Entry 6XQZ (X-ray diffraction, 2.04 A resolution); this record covers chain A.

Chain A:
Molecule: Peptidoglycan D, D-transpeptidase PenA
From: Neisseria gonorrhoeae
Notes: EC 3.4.16.4
UniProt: P08149 (PBP2_NEIGO); residue numbers follow UniProt; this construct covers 237-282, 298-574
Amino-acid sequence (327 residues; numbered 235 to 574; 13 numbers in that range are skipped by the numbering (no residue carries them; nothing is unmodelled there); the number before each row is that of its first residue):
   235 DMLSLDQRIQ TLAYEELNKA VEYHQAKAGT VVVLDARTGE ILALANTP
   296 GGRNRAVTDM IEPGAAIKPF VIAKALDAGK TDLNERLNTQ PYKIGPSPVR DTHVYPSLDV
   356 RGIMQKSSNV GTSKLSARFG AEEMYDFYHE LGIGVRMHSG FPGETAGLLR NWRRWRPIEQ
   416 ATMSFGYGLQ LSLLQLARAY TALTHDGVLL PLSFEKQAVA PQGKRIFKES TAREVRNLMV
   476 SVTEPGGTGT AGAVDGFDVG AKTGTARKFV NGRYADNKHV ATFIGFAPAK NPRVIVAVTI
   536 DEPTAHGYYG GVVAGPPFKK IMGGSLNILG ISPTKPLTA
Not modelled in the structure: 235, 505-508
Construct notes: expression tag (235-236); linker (296-297); engineered mutation Ala310 (Ser in P08149)
Swiss-Prot annotation at these positions:
  - natural variant: Asp346 (D346DD: In strain: CDC84-060418, CDC77-124615 and 1 more), Phe504 (F504L: In strain: CDC84-060418, CDC77-124615 and 1 more), Ala510 (A510V: In strain: CDC84-060418, CDC77-124615 and 1 more), Ala516 (A516G: In strain: CDC84-060418, CDC77-124615 and 1 more), His541 (H541N: In strain: FA19 and CDC84-060418), Pro551 (P551L: In strain: CDC84-060384; P551S: In strain: CDC77-124615), Pro552 (P552V: In strain: CDC84-060418), Lys555 to Ile556 (sequence variant, change not given here; In strain: CDC84-060418), Ile566 (I566V: In strain: CDC84-060418), Ala574 (A574NV: In strain: CDC84-060418)
Reported in the primary citation:
  - binding site for sulfate ion: Thr498
  - mutagenesis - S310A: abolished catalytic activity (proposed by the authors, not directly observed)

Summary:
The paper reports a binding site for sulfate ion at Thr498; S310A abolishes catalytic activity.
Chain A is Peptidoglycan D, D-transpeptidase PenA (Neisseria gonorrhoeae); the structure, Crystal structure of
the catalytic domain of PBP2 S310A from Neisseria gonorrhoeae at pH 7.5, was determined by X-ray diffraction
together with 6XQV, 6XQX and 6XQY from the same study.
